Entry 7UVS (X-ray diffraction, 2.06 A resolution); this record covers chains B and C of the 3 polymer chains in the assembly.

== Chain B ==
Molecule: LMIV230-02 Fab light chain
Organism: Homo sapiens
Notes: antibody fragment or engineered binder
Sequence (221 residues; numbered 1 to 215 plus 6 insertion-coded residues; the number before each row is that of its first residue; a row labelled like 27A-27F holds insertion residues (27A, then the next letters in order)):
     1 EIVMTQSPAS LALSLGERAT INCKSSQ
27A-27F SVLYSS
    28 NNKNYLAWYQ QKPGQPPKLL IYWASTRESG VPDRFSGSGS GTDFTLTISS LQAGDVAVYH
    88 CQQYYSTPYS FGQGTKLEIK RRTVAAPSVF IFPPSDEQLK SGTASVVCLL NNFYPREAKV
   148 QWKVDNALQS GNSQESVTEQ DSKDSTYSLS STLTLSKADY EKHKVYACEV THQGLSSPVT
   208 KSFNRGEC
Disulfide bonds: Cys-23/Cys-88, Cys-135/Cys-195

== Chain C ==
Molecule: Gametocyte surface protein P230
Organism: Plasmodium falciparum
Notes: fragment: domain 1
UniProtKB: P68874 (P230_PLAF7); residues 552-731 here = UniProt positions 552-731
Sequence (199 residues; each row starts with the number of its first residue):
   552 VGVDELDKID LSYETTESGD TAVSEDSYDK YASQNTNKEY VCDFTDQLKP TESGPKVKKC
   612 EVKVNEPLIK VKIICPLKGS VEKLYDNIEY VPKKSPYVVL TKEETKLKEK LLSKLIYGLL
   672 ISPTVNEKEN NFKEGVIEFT LPPVVHKATV FYFICDNSKT EDDNKKGNRG IVEVYVEPYG
   732 GSLKENLYFQ GWSHPQFEK
Unresolved in the structure: 552, 733-750
Construct notes: conflict Gln-585 (Asn in P68874); expression tag (732-750)
Disulfide bonds: Cys-593/Cys-611, Cys-626/Cys-706
Metal / ion sites: Na+: Glu-568, Tyr-703
What the authors report for this chain:
  - mutagenesis - V632A, K716N, N719S: unchanged binding to RUPA-32
  - mutagenesis - V632A, K716N, N719S: unchanged binding to -55
  - mutagenesis - V632A, K716N, N719S: unchanged binding to -97

== How chain B and chain C interact ==
Pairs across the interface - 27 pairs, chain B then chain C:
  Leu-27C(B) / Glu-680(C)
  Tyr-27D(B) / Pro-647(C)
  Tyr-27D(B) / Ile-672(C)
  Tyr-27D(B) / Ser-673(C)
  Tyr-27D(B) / Pro-674(C)  hydrophobic
  Tyr-27D(B) / Glu-680(C)
  Tyr-27D(B) / Asn-681(C)  hydrogen bond (side chain-backbone)
  Ser-27E(B) / Glu-680(C)  hydrogen bond (backbone-side chain)
  Ser-27E(B) / Asn-682(C)
  Ser-27E(B) / Lys-684(C)
  Ser-27F(B) / Lys-645(C)
  Ser-27F(B) / Ser-646(C)  hydrogen bond (side chain-backbone)
  Ser-27F(B) / Tyr-648(C)
  Ser-27F(B) / Asn-681(C)  hydrogen bond (side chain-backbone)
  Ser-27F(B) / Asn-682(C)  hydrogen bond
  Asn-28(B) / Tyr-648(C)
  Lys-30(B) / Asp-555(C)  salt bridge
  Lys-30(B) / Asp-558(C)  salt bridge
  Lys-30(B) / Tyr-648(C)
  Tyr-32(B) / Pro-674(C)
  Trp-50(B) / Asp-555(C)
  Trp-50(B) / Leu-557(C)  hydrophobic
  Thr-53(B) / Glu-556(C)
  Thr-53(B) / Leu-557(C)
  Tyr-92(B) / Pro-674(C)  hydrophobic
  Tyr-92(B) / Thr-675(C)
  Ser-93(B) / Thr-675(C)
Other interface residues (no listed pair), chain B (12 interface residues in all): Asn-29

== Overview ==
Chain B and chain C form an interface of 12 and 16 residues respectively, with 5 hydrogen bonds and 2 salt
bridges. Polar contacts include Lys-30(B)/Asp-555(C), Lys-30(B)/Asp-558(C) and Ser-27F(B)/Ser-646(C). From the
paper: V632A, K716N and N719S of chain C leave binding to RUPA-32 unchanged; V632A, K716N and N719S of chain C
leave binding to -55 unchanged.
Here chain B is LMIV230-02 Fab light chain (Homo sapiens) and chain C is Gametocyte surface protein P230
(Plasmodium falciparum). Entry 7UVS (Pfs230 domain 1 bound by LMIV230-02 Fab) was determined by X-ray
diffraction (same publication as 7UVO).
